Entry 7W9E (electron microscopy, 3.10 A resolution); this record covers chains C and D of the 5 polymer chains in the assembly.

# Chain C
Molecule: Spike glycoprotein
Organism: Severe acute respiratory syndrome coronavirus 2
Reference sequence: P0DTC2 (SPIKE_SARS2); residues 1-1206 here = UniProt positions 1-1206
Sequence (1261 residues; row label = number of the first residue in the row):
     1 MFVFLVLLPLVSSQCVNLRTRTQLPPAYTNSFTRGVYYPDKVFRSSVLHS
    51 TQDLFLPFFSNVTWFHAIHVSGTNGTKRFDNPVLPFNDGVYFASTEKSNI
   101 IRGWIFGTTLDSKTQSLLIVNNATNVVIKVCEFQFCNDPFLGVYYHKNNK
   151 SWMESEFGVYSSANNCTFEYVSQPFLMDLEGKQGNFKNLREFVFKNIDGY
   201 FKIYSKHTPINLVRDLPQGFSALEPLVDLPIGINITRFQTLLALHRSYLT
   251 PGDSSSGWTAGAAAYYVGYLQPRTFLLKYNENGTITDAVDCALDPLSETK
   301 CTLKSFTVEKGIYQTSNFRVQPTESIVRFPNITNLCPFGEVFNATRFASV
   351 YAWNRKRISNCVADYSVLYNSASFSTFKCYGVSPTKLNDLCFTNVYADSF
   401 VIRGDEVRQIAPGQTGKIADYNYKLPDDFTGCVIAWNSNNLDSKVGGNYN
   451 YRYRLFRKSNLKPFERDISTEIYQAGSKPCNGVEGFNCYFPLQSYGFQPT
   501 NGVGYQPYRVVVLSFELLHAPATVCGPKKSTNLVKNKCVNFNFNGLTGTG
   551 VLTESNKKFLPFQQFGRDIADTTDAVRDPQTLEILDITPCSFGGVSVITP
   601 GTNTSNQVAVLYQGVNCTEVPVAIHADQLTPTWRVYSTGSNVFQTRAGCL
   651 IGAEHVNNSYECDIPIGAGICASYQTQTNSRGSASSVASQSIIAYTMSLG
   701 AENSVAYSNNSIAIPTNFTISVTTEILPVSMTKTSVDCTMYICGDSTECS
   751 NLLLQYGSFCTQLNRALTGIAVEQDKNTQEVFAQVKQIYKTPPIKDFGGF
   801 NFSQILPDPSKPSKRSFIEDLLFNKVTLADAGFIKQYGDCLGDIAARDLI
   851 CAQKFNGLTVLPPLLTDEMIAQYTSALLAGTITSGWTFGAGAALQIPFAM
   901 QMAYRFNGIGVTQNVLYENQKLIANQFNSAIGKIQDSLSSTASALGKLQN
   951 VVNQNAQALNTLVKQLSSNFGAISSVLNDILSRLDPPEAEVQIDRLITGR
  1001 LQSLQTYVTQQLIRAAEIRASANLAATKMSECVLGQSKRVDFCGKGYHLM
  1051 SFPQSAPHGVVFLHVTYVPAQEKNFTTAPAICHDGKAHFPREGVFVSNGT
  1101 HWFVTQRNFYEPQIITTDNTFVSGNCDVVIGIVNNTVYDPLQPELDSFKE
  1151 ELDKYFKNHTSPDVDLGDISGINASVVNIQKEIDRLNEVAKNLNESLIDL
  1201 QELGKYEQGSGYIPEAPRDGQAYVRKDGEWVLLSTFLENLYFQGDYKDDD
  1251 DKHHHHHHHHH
Unresolved in the structure: 1-13, 70-76, 156-157, 248-254, 621-640, 677-688, 828-853, 1148-1261
Differences from the reference sequence: variant Arg-19 (Thr in P0DTC2), Gly-158 (Arg in P0DTC2), Arg-452 (Leu in P0DTC2), Lys-478 (Thr in P0DTC2), Gly-614 (Asp in P0DTC2), Arg-681 (Pro in P0DTC2), Asn-950 (Asp in P0DTC2); conflict Gly-682 (Arg in P0DTC2), Ser-683 (Arg in P0DTC2), Ser-685 (Arg in P0DTC2), Pro-986 (Lys in P0DTC2), Pro-987 (Val in P0DTC2); expression tag (1207-1261)
Swiss-Prot annotation at these positions:
  - region: Asn-280 to Cys-301 (Putative superantigen), Arg-403 to Asp-405 (Integrin-binding motif), Asn-448 to Tyr-451, Tyr-453 to Phe-456 (Immunodominant HLA epitope recognized by the CD8+), Ser-816 to Tyr-837 (Fusion peptide 1), Lys-835 to Phe-855 (Fusion peptide 2), Asp-1163 to Glu-1202 (Heptad repeat 2)
  - site: Arg-815, Ser-816 (Cleavage)
  - glycosylation: Asn-17 (N-linked (GlcNAc...) (complex) asparagine), Asn-61 (N-linked (GlcNAc...) (hybrid) asparagine), Asn-74 (N-linked (GlcNAc...) (complex) asparagine), Asn-122 (N-linked (GlcNAc...) (hybrid) asparagine), Asn-149 (N-linked (GlcNAc...) (complex) asparagine), Asn-165 (N-linked (GlcNAc...) (complex) asparagine), Asn-234 (N-linked (GlcNAc...) (high mannose) asparagine), Asn-282 (N-linked (GlcNAc...) (complex) asparagine), Thr-323 (O-linked (GalNAc) threonine), Ser-325 (O-linked (HexNAc...) serine), Asn-331 (N-linked (GlcNAc...) (complex) asparagine), Asn-343 (N-linked (GlcNAc...) (complex) asparagine), Asn-603 (N-linked (GlcNAc...) (hybrid) asparagine), Asn-616 (N-linked (GlcNAc...) (complex) asparagine), Asn-657 (N-linked (GlcNAc...) (complex) asparagine), Thr-676 (O-linked (GlcNAc...) threonine), Thr-678 (O-linked (GlcNAc...) threonine), Asn-709 (N-linked (GlcNAc...) (high mannose) asparagine), Asn-717 (N-linked (GlcNAc...) (hybrid) asparagine), Asn-801 (N-linked (GlcNAc...) (hybrid) asparagine) and 6 more in UniProt
  - natural variant: Leu-5 (L5F: In strain: Iota/B.1.526), Ser-13 (S13I: In strain: Epsilon/B.1.427/B.1.429), Leu-18 (L18F: In strain: Beta/B.1.351, Gamma/P.1 and 1 more), Arg-19 (T19R: In strain: Delta/B.1.617.2, Omicron/BA.2 and 4 more; this construct carries the variant), Thr-20 (T20N: In strain: Gamma/P.1), Leu-24 to Ala-27 (sequence variant, change not given here; In strain: Omicron/BA.2, Omicron/BA.2.12.1 and 6 more), Pro-26 (P26S: In strain: Gamma/P.1), Gln-52 (Q52H: In strain: Omicron/EG.5.1), Ala-67 (A67V: In strain: Eta/B.1.525, Omicron/BA.1), His-69 to Val-70 (deletion: In strain: Alpha/B.1.1.7, Eta/B.1.525 and 5 more), Gly-75 (G75V: In strain: Lambda/C.37), Thr-76 (T76I: In strain: Lambda/C.37), 80 further natural variant entries in UniProt
  - mutagenesis: His-69 to Val-70 (Increased incorporation of cleaved spike into virions), Asn-121 (N121Q: Partial loss of biliverdin affinity), Arg-190 (R190K: Partial loss of biliverdin affinity), Asn-234 (N234Q: Increased resistance to neutralizing antibodies), Asn-331 (N331Q: Reduced viral infectivity), Asn-343 (N343Q: Reduced viral infectivity), Tyr-453 (Y453F: Decreased HLA binding to NF9 epitope. Increased binding affinity to human ACE2), Ala-475 (A475V: Increased resistance to neutralizing antibodies), Val-483 (V483A: Increased resistance to neutralizing antibodies), Glu-484 (E484D: Increased replication in human TMEM106B overexpressing cells), Phe-490 (F490L: Increased resistance to neutralizing antibodies and human covalescent sera neutralization), Gln-493 (Q493N: Reduced host ACE2-binding affinity in vitro; Q493Y: Reduced host ACE2-binding affinity in vitro), 8 further mutagenesis entries in UniProt
Disulfide bonds: Cys-131/Cys-166, Cys-291/Cys-301, Cys-336/Cys-361, Cys-379/Cys-432, Cys-391/Cys-525, Cys-480/Cys-488, Cys-538/Cys-590, Cys-617/Cys-649, Cys-662/Cys-671, Cys-738/Cys-760, Cys-743/Cys-749, Cys-1032/Cys-1043, Cys-1082/Cys-1126

# Chain D
Molecule: Anti-H5N1 hemagglutinin monoclonal anitbody H5M9 heavy chain
Organism: Mus musculus
Sequence (444 residues; row label = number of the first residue in the row):
     1 EVQLQQSGPELVKPGASVKISCKTSGYTFTEYTMYWVKQSHGKSLEWIGG
    51 INPNIGDTSYNQNFKGKATLTVDRSSSTAYMELRSLTSEDSAVYYCARDG
   101 YPYYYALDHWGQGTSVTVSSAKTTPPSVYPLAPGSAAQTNSMVTLGCLVK
   151 GYFPEPVTVTWNSGSLSSGVHTFPAVLQSDLYTLSSSVTVPSSTWPSETV
   201 TCNVAHPASSTKVDKKIVPRDCGCKPCICTVPEVSSVFIFPPKPKDVLTI
   251 TLTPKVTCVVVDISKDDPEVQFSWFVDDVEVHTAQTQPREEQFNSTFRSV
   301 SELPIMHQDWLNGKEFKCRVNSAAFPAPIEKTISKTKGRPKAPQVYTIPP
   351 PKEQMAKDKVSLTCMITDFFPEDITVEWQWNGQPAENYKNTQPIMDTDGS
   401 YFVYSKLNVQKSNWEAGNTFTCSVLHEGLHNHHTEKSLSHSPGK
Unresolved in the structure: 221-444
Disulfide bonds: Cys-22/Cys-96, Cys-147/Cys-202

# Interface between chain C and chain D
Residue-residue contacts (19):
  Phe-456(C) / Ile-55(D)  hydrophobic
  Tyr-473(C) / Glu-31(D)  hydrogen bond
  Gln-474(C) / Tyr-101(D)  hydrogen bond
  Ala-475(C) / Glu-31(D)
  Ala-475(C) / Tyr-101(D)
  Ala-475(C) / Pro-102(D)
  Gly-476(C) / Asp-99(D)
  Gly-476(C) / Tyr-101(D)
  Ser-477(C) / Asp-99(D)  hydrogen bond
  Ser-477(C) / Tyr-101(D)
  Gly-485(C) / Asp-57(D)
  Phe-486(C) / Thr-33(D)
  Phe-486(C) / Tyr-35(D)
  Phe-486(C) / Gly-50(D)
  Phe-486(C) / Ser-59(D)
  Asn-487(C) / Thr-33(D)  hydrogen bond
  Asn-487(C) / Asn-52(D)  hydrogen bond
  Tyr-489(C) / Asn-52(D)  hydrogen bond
  Tyr-489(C) / Asp-57(D)
Also at the interface, not in a pair above, chain D (14 interface residues in all): Ile-51, Tyr-105, Ala-106

# In short
10 residues of chain C face 14 of chain D across their interface; the contacts include 6 hydrogen bonds. Among
the polar pairs are Tyr-473(C)/Glu-31(D), Gln-474(C)/Tyr-101(D) and Ser-477(C)/Asp-99(D). From UniProt: 21
mutagenesis sites on chain C.
Chain C is Spike glycoprotein (Severe acute respiratory syndrome coronavirus 2) and chain D is Anti-H5N1
hemagglutinin monoclonal anitbody H5M9 heavy chain (Mus musculus); the structure, SARS-CoV-2 Delta S-8D3, was
determined by electron microscopy together with 7W98, 7W99, 7W9B, 7W9C, 7W9F and 7W9I from the same study.
